PDB entry 2C4F | X-ray diffraction, 1.72 A resolution | chains H and U of the 4 polymer chains in the assembly

== Chain H ==
Molecule: Coagulation factor VII precursor
Notes: EC 3.4.21.21; fragment: factor vii heavy chain, residues 213-466
Reference sequence: P08709 (FA7_HUMAN); the construct lacks a stretch of the UniProt sequence and is renumbered around it, so the offset changes along the chain: 16-35 = UniProt 213-232; 37-60 = UniProt 233-256; 61-129 = UniProt 261-329; 134-147 = UniProt 337-350; 5 more segments
Amino-acid sequence (254 residues; numbered 16 to 257 plus 23 insertion-coded residues; 11 numbers in that range are skipped by the numbering (no residue carries them; nothing is unmodelled there); the number before each row is that of its first residue; a row labelled like 60A-60D holds insertion residues (60A, then the next letters in order)):
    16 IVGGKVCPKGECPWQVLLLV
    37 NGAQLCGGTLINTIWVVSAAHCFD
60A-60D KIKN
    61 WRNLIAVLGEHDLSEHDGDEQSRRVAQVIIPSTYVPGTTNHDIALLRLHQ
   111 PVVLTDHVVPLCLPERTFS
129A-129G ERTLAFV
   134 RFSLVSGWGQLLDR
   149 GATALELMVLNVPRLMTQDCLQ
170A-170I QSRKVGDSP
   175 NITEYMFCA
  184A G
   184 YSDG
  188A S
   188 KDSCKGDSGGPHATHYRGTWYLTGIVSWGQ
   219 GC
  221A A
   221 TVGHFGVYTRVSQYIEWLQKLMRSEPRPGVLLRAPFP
UniProt features mapped onto this chain:
  - active site (Charge relay system): His57, Asp102, Ser195
  - binding site (substrate): Asp189
  - glycosylation: Asn175 (N-linked (GlcNAc...) asparagine)
Cystine bridges: Cys22-Cys27, Cys42-Cys58, Cys168-Cys182, Cys191-Cys220
Ion coordination: Ca2+: Glu70, Asp72, Glu75, Glu80
Small-molecule neighbours: pd0297121 (GIL; 2-{[6-{3-[amino(imino)methyl]phenoxy}-4-(diisopropylamino)-3,5-difluoropyridin-2-yl]oxy}-5-[(isobutylamino)carbonyl]ben zoic acid): Gln40, His57, Gly97, Thr98, Thr99, Gln143, Thr151, Pro170I, Asp189, Ser190, Cys191, Lys192, Gly193, Ser195, Val213, Ser214, Trp215, Gly216, Gly219, Cys220, Gly226

== Chain U ==
Molecule: Tissue factor precursor
Notes: fragment: factor iii, residues 123-242
Reference sequence: P13726 (TF_HUMAN); residues 91-210 here correspond to UniProt positions 123-242 (UniProt number = residue number + 32)
Amino-acid sequence (116 residues; row label = number of the first residue in the row; note: 4 numbers in that range are skipped by the numbering (no residue carries them; nothing is unmodelled there)):
    91 EPLYENSPEFTPYLETNLGQPTIQSFEQVGTKVNVTVEDERTLVRRNNTF
   141 LSLRDVFGKDLIYTLYYW
   163 SGKKTAKTNTNEFLIDVDKGENYCFSVQAVIPSRTVNRKSTDSPVECM
UniProt features mapped onto this chain:
  - motif: Trp158 (WKS motif)
  - glycosylation (N-linked (GlcNAc...) asparagine): Asn124, Asn137
Cystine bridges: Cys186-Cys209
Glycans and other covalent adducts: N-acetylglucosamine (NAG) linked to Asn124

== How chain H and chain U interact ==
Contacting residue pairs (7):
  Met164(H) - Glu91(U)
  Met164(H) - Tyr94(U)
  Thr165(H) - Glu91(U)  hydrogen bond (backbone-side chain)
  Gln166(H) - Tyr94(U)  hydrogen bond (side chain-backbone)
  Asp167(H) - Tyr94(U)  hydrogen bond
  Asp167(H) - Asn96(U)  hydrogen bond
  Arg230(H) - Glu91(U)  salt bridge
Also at the interface, not in a pair above, chain U (4 interface residues in all): Pro92

== Summary ==
5 residues of chain H and 4 residues of chain U are in contact; the contacts include 4 hydrogen bonds and 1
salt bridge. Among the polar pairs are Arg230(H)-Glu91(U), Thr165(H)-Glu91(U) and Gln166(H)-Tyr94(U). Ligands
of chain H: pd0297121. Covalently linked N-acetylglucosamine: at Asn124(U).
Here chain H is Coagulation factor VII precursor and chain U is Tissue factor precursor. Entry 2C4F (crystal
structure of factor VII.stf complexed with pd0297121) was determined by X-ray diffraction.
